PDB entry 6ZOS | X-ray diffraction, 2.00 A resolution | chains A and B

== Chain A (and B) ==
Protein: Estrogen receptor
From: Homo sapiens
Notes: chain B of this document is another copy of the same molecule, construct and numbering; everything in this record applies to it too
Reference sequence: P03372 (ESR1_HUMAN); residues 307-554 here = UniProt positions 307-554
Sequence (252 residues; numbered 303 to 554; the number before each row is that of its first residue):
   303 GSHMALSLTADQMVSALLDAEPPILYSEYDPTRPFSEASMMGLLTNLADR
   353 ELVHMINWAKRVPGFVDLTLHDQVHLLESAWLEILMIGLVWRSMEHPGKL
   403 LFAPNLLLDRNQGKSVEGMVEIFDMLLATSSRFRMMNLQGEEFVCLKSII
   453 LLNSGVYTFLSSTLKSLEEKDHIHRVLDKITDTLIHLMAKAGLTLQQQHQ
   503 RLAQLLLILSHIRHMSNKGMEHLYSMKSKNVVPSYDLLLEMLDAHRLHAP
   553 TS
Disordered / not traced: 461-467, 553-554 (chain B: 303-306, 333-335, 468-469, 529-530, 547-554)
Construct notes: expression tag (303-306); engineered mutation S381 (Cys in P03372), S417 (Cys in P03372), S530 (Cys in P03372), S536 (Leu in P03372)
Residues lining bound ligands: QNK (6-[(6S,8R)-7-[(1-fluoranylcyclopropyl)methyl]-8-methyl-2,6,8,9-tetrahydropyrazolo[4,3-f]isoquinolin-6-yl]-N-[1-(3-fluoranylpropyl)azetidin-3-yl]pyridin-3-amine): M343, L346, T347, L349, A350, D351, E353, L354, W383, L384, L387, M388, L391, R394, F404, M421, I424, L428, G521, H524, L525, N532, V533, V534, P535, L539

== Interface between chain A and chain B ==
Pairs across the interface (52):
  R434(A) - H476(B)
  I451(A) - L509(B)  hydrophobic
  N455(A) - L509(B)  hydrogen bond (side chain-backbone)
  N455(A) - H513(B)  hydrogen bond (backbone-side chain)
  Y459(A) - A430(B)
  Y459(A) - H513(B)
  H476(A) - R434(B)
  H476(A) - Q506(B)  hydrogen bond (backbone-side chain)
  L479(A) - Q506(B)
  D480(A) - Q502(B)
  D480(A) - Q506(B)  hydrogen bond
  T483(A) - H501(B)
  T483(A) - A505(B)
  D484(A) - Q498(B)  hydrogen bond
  D484(A) - H501(B)  salt bridge
  D484(A) - Q502(B)  hydrogen bond
  I487(A) - H501(B)
  L497(A) - L497(B)  hydrophobic
  Q498(A) - D484(B)  hydrogen bond
  H501(A) - T483(B)
  H501(A) - I487(B)
  H501(A) - H501(B)
  H501(A) - L504(B)
  Q502(A) - D480(B)
  Q502(A) - D484(B)  hydrogen bond
  L504(A) - H501(B)
  A505(A) - T483(B)
  A505(A) - L508(B)  hydrophobic
  Q506(A) - D480(B)  hydrogen bond
  L508(A) - A505(B)  hydrophobic
  L508(A) - L509(B)  hydrophobic
  L509(A) - I451(B)  hydrophobic
  L509(A) - N455(B)
  L509(A) - L508(B)  hydrophobic
  L511(A) - L509(B)  hydrophobic
  L511(A) - S512(B)
  S512(A) - L511(B)
  S512(A) - S512(B)
  S512(A) - R515(B)
  H513(A) - N455(B)  hydrogen bond
  H513(A) - S456(B)
  H513(A) - V458(B)
  H513(A) - Y459(B)
  H513(A) - R515(B)
  R515(A) - S512(B)
  R515(A) - H513(B)
  R515(A) - H516(B)
  H516(A) - R515(B)
  H516(A) - N519(B)  hydrogen bond
  N519(A) - H516(B)  hydrogen bond
  N519(A) - N519(B)  hydrogen bond
  E523(A) - E523(B)
Other interface residues (no listed pair), chain A (27 interface residues in all): S456
Other interface residues (no listed pair), chain B (30 interface residues in all): L479, Q500

== Summary ==
The interface between chain A and chain B involves 27 residues on one side and 30 on the other; the contacts
include 13 hydrogen bonds and 1 salt bridge. Polar pairs include D484(A)-H501(B), N455(A)-L509(B) and
N455(A)-H513(B). Chain A binds compound QNK.
Both chains are Estrogen receptor (Homo sapiens). Entry 6ZOS (Oestrogen receptor ligand binding domain in
complex with compound 18) was determined by X-ray diffraction (same publication as 6ZOQ and 6ZOR).
